PDB entry 3N5I | X-ray diffraction, 1.80 A resolution | chains B and D of the 4 polymer chains in the assembly

== Chain B (and D) ==
Molecule: Beta-peptidyl aminopeptidase
From: Sphingosinicella xenopeptidilytica
Notes: chain D of this document is another copy of the same molecule, construct and numbering; everything in this record applies to it too
UniProtKB: Q52VH2 (Q52VH2_9SPHN); residues 1-373 here correspond to UniProt positions 30-402 (UniProt number = residue number + 29)
Amino-acid sequence (373 residues; numbered 1 to 373; the number before each row is that of its first residue):
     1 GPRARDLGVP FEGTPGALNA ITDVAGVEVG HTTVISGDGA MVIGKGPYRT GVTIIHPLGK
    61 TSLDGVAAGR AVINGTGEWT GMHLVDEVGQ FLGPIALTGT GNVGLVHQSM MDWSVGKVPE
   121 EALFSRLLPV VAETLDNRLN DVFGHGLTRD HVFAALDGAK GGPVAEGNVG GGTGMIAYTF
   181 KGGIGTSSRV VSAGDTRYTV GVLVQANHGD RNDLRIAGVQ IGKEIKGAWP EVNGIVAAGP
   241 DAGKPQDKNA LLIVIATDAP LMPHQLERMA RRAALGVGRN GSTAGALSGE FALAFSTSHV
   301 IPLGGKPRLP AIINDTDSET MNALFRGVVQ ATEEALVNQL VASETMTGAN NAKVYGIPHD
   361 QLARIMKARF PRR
Not modelled in the structure: 237-247, 372-373 (chain D: 372-373)
Sequence notes: engineered mutation Ala250 (Ser279 in Q52VH2)
Swiss-Prot annotation at these positions:
  - active site (Proton donor/acceptor): Ser288, Glu290
Reported in the primary citation:
  - catalytic residues: Glu133, Leu135, Asn207, Ser288, Glu290 (proposed by the authors, not directly observed)
  - conformationally variable residues (loop rearrangement): Glu231 to Asn249
  - mutagenesis - K248A, N249A: unchanged catalytic activity
  - mutagenesis - E133A: abolished catalytic activity
  - mutagenesis - S288A, E290A: decreased catalytic activity

== Chain B / chain D interface ==
Pairs across the interface (68; chain B residue first):
  Ile43(B) with Leu123(D), hydrophobic
  Arg70(B) with His83(D), hydrogen bond
  Val72(B) with Glu87(D)
  Asn74(B) with Glu87(D), hydrogen bond
  Gly75(B) with His83(D); Leu84(D), hydrogen bond (backbone-backbone); Glu87(D), hydrogen bond (backbone-side chain)
  Thr76(B) with Glu87(D); Val88(D)
  Gly77(B) with His83(D); Leu128(D)
  Glu78(B) with Thr80(D); Gly81(D), hydrogen bond (side chain-backbone); His83(D), salt bridge; Leu128(D)
  Trp79(B) with His83(D), hydrogen bond (backbone-side chain)
  Thr80(B) with Glu78(D)
  Gly81(B) with Glu78(D), hydrogen bond (backbone-side chain)
  Met82(B) with His83(D)
  His83(B) with Arg70(D); Gly75(D); Gly77(D); Glu78(D), salt bridge; Trp79(D), hydrogen bond (side chain-backbone); Met82(D); Phe291(D)
  Leu84(B) with Gly75(D), hydrogen bond (backbone-backbone)
  Glu87(B) with Val72(D); Asn74(D), hydrogen bond; Gly75(D), hydrogen bond (side chain-backbone)
  Val88(B) with Thr76(D)
  Thr100(B) with Met111(D); Leu127(D)
  Gly101(B) with Met111(D)
  Val103(B) with His107(D)
  Gly104(B) with Gly104(D); His107(D)
  Leu105(B) with Gln108(D)
  His107(B) with Val103(D); Gly104(D)
  Gln108(B) with Leu105(D); His145(D)
  Met111(B) with Thr100(D); Gly101(D); Phe143(D), hydrophobic
  Asp112(B) with His145(D), salt bridge
  Val115(B) with Phe143(D), hydrophobic
  Glu120(B) with Ile43(D)
  Leu123(B) with Ile43(D), hydrophobic; Phe143(D)
  Phe124(B) with Lys248(D)
  Leu127(B) with Thr100(D); Leu135(D), hydrophobic; Val142(D), hydrophobic; Phe143(D), hydrophobic
  Leu128(B) with Gly77(D); Glu78(D); Glu133(D)
  Glu133(B) with Leu128(D)
  Leu135(B) with Leu127(D), hydrophobic
  Phe143(B) with Val115(D), hydrophobic; Leu123(D); Leu127(D), hydrophobic
  His145(B) with Gln108(D); Asp112(D), salt bridge
  Lys248(B) with Phe124(D)
  Leu287(B) with Phe124(D), hydrophobic
  Phe291(B) with His83(D)
Other interface residues (no listed pair), chain B (41 interface residues in all): Ile73, Val142, Ala286
Other interface residues (no listed pair), chain D (41 interface residues in all): Met41, Ile73, Arg149, Ala286

== Summary ==
Chain B and chain D each contribute 41 residues to their interface, with 11 hydrogen bonds and 4 salt bridges.
Polar contacts include Glu78(B)-His83(D), Asp112(B)-His145(D) and Arg70(B)-His83(D). From the paper: catalytic
residues Glu133(B), Leu135(B) and Asn207(B) among others; S288A and E290A of chain B reduce catalytic
activity; 5 substitutions were tested in all.
Both chains are Beta-peptidyl aminopeptidase (Sphingosinicella xenopeptidilytica). Entry 3N5I (Crystal
structure of the precursor (S250A mutant) of the N-terminal beta-aminopeptidase BapA) was determined by X-ray
diffraction (same publication as 3N2W and 3N33).
